PDB entry 8UH3 | electron microscopy, 3.31 A resolution | chains B and A of the 5 polymer chains in the assembly

Chain B:
Molecule: Guanine nucleotide-binding protein G(I)/G(S)/G(T) subunit beta-1
From: Homo sapiens
UniProt: P62873 (GBB1_HUMAN); residue numbers follow UniProt; this construct covers 2-340
Sequence (358 residues; numbered -17 to 340; the number before each row is that of its first residue; numbers below 1 keep their minus sign (Met-17 is residue -17)):
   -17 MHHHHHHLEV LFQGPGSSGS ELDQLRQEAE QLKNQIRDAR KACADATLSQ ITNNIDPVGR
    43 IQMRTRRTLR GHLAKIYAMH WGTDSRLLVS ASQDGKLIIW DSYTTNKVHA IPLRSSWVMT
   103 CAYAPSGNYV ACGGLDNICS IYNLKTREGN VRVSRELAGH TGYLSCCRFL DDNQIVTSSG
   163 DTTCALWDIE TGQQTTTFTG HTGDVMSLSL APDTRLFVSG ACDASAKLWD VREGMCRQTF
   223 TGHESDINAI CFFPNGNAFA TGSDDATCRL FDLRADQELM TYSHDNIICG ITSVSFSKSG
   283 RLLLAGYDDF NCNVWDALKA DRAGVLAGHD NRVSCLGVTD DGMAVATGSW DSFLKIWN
Unresolved in the structure: -17 to 6, 340
Differences from the reference sequence: expression tag (-17 to 1)
Disulfides: Cys121-Cys149
Swiss-Prot annotation at these positions:
  - modified residue: Ser2 (N-acetylserine), His266 (Phosphohistidine)
  - natural variant: Leu30 (L30F: In MRD42; uncertain significance), Arg52 (R52G: In MRD42), Gly64 (G64V: In MRD42), Asp76 (D76E: In MRD42; D76G: In MRD42), Gly77 (G77S: In MRD42), Lys78 (K78R: In MRD42), Ile80 (I80N: In MRD42; I80T: In MRD42), His91 (H91R: In MRD42; uncertain significance), Ala92 (A92T: In MRD42), Pro94 (P94S: In MRD42), Leu95 (L95P: In MRD42), Arg96 (R96L: In MRD42), 5 further natural variant entries in UniProt

Chain A:
Molecule: Guanine nucleotide-binding protein G(i) subunit alpha-1
From: Homo sapiens
UniProt: P63096 (GNAI1_HUMAN); numbering as in UniProt (aligned over 1-354)
Sequence (354 residues; row label = number of the first residue in the row):
     1 MGCTLSAEDK AAVERSKMID RNLREDGEKA AREVKLLLLG AGESGKSTIV KQMKIIHEAG
    61 YSEEECKQYK AVVYSNTIQS IIAIIRAMGR LKIDFGDSAR ADDARQLFVL AGAAEEGFMT
   121 AELAGVIKRL WKDSGVQACF NRSREYQLND SAAYYLNDLD RIAQPNYIPT QQDVLRTRVK
   181 TTGIVETHFT FKDLHFKMFD VGGQRSERKK WIHCFEGVTA IIFCVALSDY DLVLAEDEEM
   241 NRMHESMKLF DSICNNKWFT DTSIILFLNK KDLFEEKIKK SPLTICYPEY AGSNTYEEAA
   301 AYIQCQFEDL NKRKDTKEIY THFTCATDTK NVQFVFDAVT DVIIKNNLKD CGLF
Unresolved in the structure: 1-3, 55-181, 234-240
Swiss-Prot annotation at these positions:
  - region: Lys35 to Thr48 (G1 motif), Asp173 to Thr181 (G2 motif), Phe196 to Arg205 (G3 motif), Ile265 to Asp272 (G4 motif), Thr324 to Thr329 (G5 motif)
  - binding site (GTP): Glu43 to Thr48, Ser151, Leu175 to Thr181, Asp200 to Gln204, Asn269 to Asp272, Ala326
  - binding site (Mg(2+)): Ser47, Thr181
  - modified residue: Arg178 (ADP-ribosylarginine), Gln204 (Deamidated glutamine), Cys351 (ADP-ribosylcysteine)
  - lipidation: Gly2 (N-myristoyl glycine), Cys3 (S-palmitoyl cysteine)
  - natural variant: Gly40 (G40C: In NEDHISB; G40R: In NEDHISB), Gly45 (G45D: In NEDHISB), Thr48 (T48I: In NEDHISB; T48K: In NEDHISB), Gln52 (Q52P: In NEDHISB), Ser75 (deletion: In NEDHISB; uncertain significance), Gln172 (deletion: In NEDHISB), Asp173 (D173V: In NEDHISB), Glu186 to Phe189 (deletion: In NEDHISB; uncertain significance), Cys224 (C224Y: In NEDHISB), Lys270 (K270N: In NEDHISB; K270R: In NEDHISB), Asp272 (D272G: In NEDHISB), Ala326 (A326P: In NEDHISB), 1 further natural variant entry in UniProt
  - mutagenesis: Gly42 (G42R: Abolishes switch to an activated conformation and dissociation from beta and gamma subunits upon GTP binding. Abolishes interaction with RGS family members), Glu116 (E116L: Enhances interaction (inactive GDP-bound) with RGS14), Gln147 (Q147L: Enhances interaction (inactive GDP-bound) with RGS14), Glu245 (E245L: Enhances interaction (inactive GDP-bound) with RGS14)

Interface between chain B and chain A:
Pairs across the interface (51; chain B residue first):
  Gly53(B) - Leu23(A)
  Leu55(B) - Leu23(A)
  Leu55(B) - Gly27(A)
  Lys57(B) - His213(A)  hydrogen bond (side chain-backbone)
  Lys57(B) - Glu216(A)  salt bridge
  Tyr59(B) - His213(A)
  Tyr59(B) - Cys214(A)
  Lys78(B) - Leu23(A)
  Lys78(B) - Asp26(A)  salt bridge
  Ile80(B) - Leu23(A)  hydrophobic
  Asn88(B) - Val13(A)
  Asn88(B) - Ser16(A)
  Lys89(B) - Ser16(A)  hydrogen bond (backbone-side chain)
  Lys89(B) - Ile19(A)
  Lys89(B) - Asp20(A)  salt bridge
  Lys89(B) - Leu23(A)
  Val90(B) - Arg15(A)  hydrogen bond (backbone-side chain)
  Val90(B) - Ile19(A)
  His91(B) - Arg15(A)
  Ala92(B) - Ile19(A)  hydrophobic
  Ala92(B) - Leu23(A)  hydrophobic
  Trp99(B) - Lys35(A)
  Trp99(B) - Ile184(A)
  Trp99(B) - Glu186(A)
  Trp99(B) - Phe199(A)  hydrophobic
  Trp99(B) - Cys214(A)
  Trp99(B) - Phe215(A)  hydrophobic
  Met101(B) - Cys214(A)  hydrophobic
  Leu117(B) - Gly183(A)
  Leu117(B) - Ile184(A)  hydrogen bond (backbone-backbone)
  Leu117(B) - Gln204(A)  hydrogen bond (backbone-side chain)
  Leu117(B) - Trp211(A)  hydrophobic
  Leu117(B) - Phe215(A)  hydrophobic
  Asn119(B) - Thr182(A)  hydrogen bond (side chain-backbone)
  Asn119(B) - Gly183(A)
  Asn119(B) - Gln204(A)  hydrogen bond
  Gly144(B) - Gln204(A)
  Tyr145(B) - Gln204(A)  hydrogen bond (backbone-side chain)
  Tyr145(B) - Ser206(A)
  Tyr145(B) - Lys210(A)
  Asp186(B) - Ser206(A)
  Asp186(B) - Glu207(A)  hydrogen bond (side chain-backbone)
  Asp186(B) - Lys210(A)
  Met188(B) - Lys210(A)
  Cys204(B) - Lys210(A)
  Asp228(B) - Glu207(A)
  Asp228(B) - Lys209(A)  salt bridge
  Asp228(B) - Lys210(A)  salt bridge
  Asn230(B) - Lys210(A)
  Asp246(B) - Lys210(A)  salt bridge
  Trp332(B) - His213(A)
Interface residues without a listed pair, chain B (29 interface residues in all): Gln75, Asp118, Thr143, Gly162, Arg314
Interface residues without a listed pair, chain A (27 interface residues in all): Asn22, Gly203, Trp258

In short:
29 residues of chain B and 27 residues of chain A are in contact, with 9 hydrogen bonds and 6 salt bridges.
Polar contacts include Lys57(B)-Glu216(A), Lys78(B)-Asp26(A) and Lys89(B)-Asp20(A).
Chain B is Guanine nucleotide-binding protein G(I)/G(S)/G(T) subunit beta-1 and chain A is Guanine
nucleotide-binding protein G(i) subunit alpha-1, both from Homo sapiens; the structure, Serotonin 1E receptor
(5-HT1eR)-Gi1 Complex bound with Setiptiline, was determined by electron microscopy, deposited together with
8UGY.
